4Y5D - chains A and D of the 4 polymer chains in the assembly; structure by X-ray diffraction, 1.20 A resolution.

Chain A (and D):
Molecule: Streptavidin
From: Streptomyces avidinii
Notes: chain D of this document is another copy of the same molecule, construct and numbering; everything in this record applies to it too
UniProt: P22629 (SAV_STRAV); residues 15-136 here correspond to UniProt positions 39-160 (UniProt number = residue number + 24)
Sequence (122 residues; row label = number of the first residue in the row):
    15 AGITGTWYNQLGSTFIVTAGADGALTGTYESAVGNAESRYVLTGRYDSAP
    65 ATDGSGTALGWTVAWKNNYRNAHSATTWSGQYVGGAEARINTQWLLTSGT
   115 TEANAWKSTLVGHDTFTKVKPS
Residues lining bound ligands: MT6 (methyl 3-(4-oxo-4,5-dihydrofuro[3,2-c]pyridin-2-yl)benzoate): Asn23, Leu25, Ser27, Tyr43, Ser45, Val47, Gly48, Asn49, Ala50, Trp79, Ala86, Ser88, Thr90, Trp92, Trp108, Leu110, Ser112, Asp128
UniProt features mapped onto this chain:
  - motif: Arg59 to Asp61 (Cell attachment site)
  - binding site (biotin): Tyr43, Tyr54, Trp92, Trp108, Trp120

Interface between chain A and chain D:
Residue-residue contacts (16; chain A residue first):
  Val47(A) with Trp120(D)
  Gly48(A) with Trp120(D)
  Trp108(A) with Trp120(D)
  Leu109(A) with Val125(D), hydrophobic
  Leu110(A) with Trp120(D), hydrophobic
  Trp120(A) with Trp108(D); Leu110(D), hydrophobic
  Lys121(A) with Leu124(D)
  Thr123(A) with Leu124(D); Val125(D), hydrogen bond (backbone-backbone)
  Leu124(A) with Lys121(D); Thr123(D); Leu124(D), hydrophobic
  Val125(A) with Leu109(D), hydrophobic; Thr123(D), hydrogen bond (backbone-backbone); Val125(D), hydrophobic
Also at the interface, not in a pair above, chain A (11 interface residues in all): Leu25
Also at the interface, not in a pair above, chain D (9 interface residues in all): Leu25

In short:
11 residues of chain A face 9 of chain D across their interface; the contacts include 2 hydrogen bonds. Its
one hydrogen bond, Thr123(A)-Val125(D), is backbone to backbone. Ligands of chain A: compound MT6. Curated
annotation (UniProt) lists 5 biotin-binding residues on chain A.
Both chains are Streptavidin (Streptomyces avidinii). Entry 4Y5D (CRYSTAL STRUCTURE OF ALiS2-STREPTAVIDIN
COMPLEX) was determined by X-ray diffraction (same publication as 4Y59).
